Entry 9FZZ (electron microscopy, 2.65 A resolution); this record covers chains D and E of the 6 polymer chains in the assembly.

Chain D:
Molecule: CO-methylating acetyl-CoA synthase
Source organism: Clostridium autoethanogenum DSM 10061
Notes: EC 2.3.1.169
Reference sequence: F8TEQ9 (F8TEQ9_9CLOT); numbering as in UniProt (aligned over 1-708)
Sequence (708 residues; row label = number of the first residue in the row):
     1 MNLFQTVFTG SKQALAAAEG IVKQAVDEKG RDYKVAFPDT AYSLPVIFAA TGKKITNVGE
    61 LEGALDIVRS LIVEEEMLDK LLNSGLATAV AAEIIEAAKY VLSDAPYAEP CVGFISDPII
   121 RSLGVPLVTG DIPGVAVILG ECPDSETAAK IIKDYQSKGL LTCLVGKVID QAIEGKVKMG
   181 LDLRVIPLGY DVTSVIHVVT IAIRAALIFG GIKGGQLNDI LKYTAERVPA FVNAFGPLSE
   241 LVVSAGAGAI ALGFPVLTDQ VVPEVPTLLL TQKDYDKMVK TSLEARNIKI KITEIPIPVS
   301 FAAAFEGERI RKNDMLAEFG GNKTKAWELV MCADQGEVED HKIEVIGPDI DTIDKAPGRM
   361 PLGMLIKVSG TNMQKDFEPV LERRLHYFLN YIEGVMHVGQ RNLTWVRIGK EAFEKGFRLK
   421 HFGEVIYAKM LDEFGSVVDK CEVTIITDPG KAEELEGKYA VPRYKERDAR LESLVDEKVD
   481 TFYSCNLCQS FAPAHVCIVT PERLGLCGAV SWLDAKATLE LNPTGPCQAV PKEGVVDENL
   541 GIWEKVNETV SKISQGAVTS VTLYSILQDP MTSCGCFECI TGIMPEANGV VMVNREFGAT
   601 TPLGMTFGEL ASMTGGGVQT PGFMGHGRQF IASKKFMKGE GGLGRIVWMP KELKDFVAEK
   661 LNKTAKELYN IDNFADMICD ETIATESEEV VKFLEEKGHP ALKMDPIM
Metal / ion sites: 4Fe-4S cluster Fe: C485, C488, C497, C507; Ni2+ site 1: C488, C574, C576 (together with 4Fe-4S cluster); Ni2+ site 2: C574, G575, C576
Ligand contacts:
  - cobalamin (B12): L487, C488, S490, F491, C576
  - 4Fe-4S cluster (SF4): C485, N486, L487, C488, H495, C497, V499, G505, L506, C507, V510, C574, C576

Chain E:
Molecule: Acetyl-CoA decarbonylase/synthase complex subunit delta
Source organism: Clostridium autoethanogenum DSM 10061
Reference sequence: F8TEQ6 (F8TEQ6_9CLOT); residue numbers follow UniProt; this construct covers 1-314
Sequence (314 residues; each row starts with the number of its first residue):
     1 MFKKPTQKFS GKIGEVEIGT GEKALKLGGE SVLPFYTFDG DTGNTPKVGM EILDVYPEDW
    61 IDPLKDIYKD VAKDPVKWAQ FVEEKYSPDF ICLRLISADP NGTDAAPEDC AKTAKAVVEA
   121 IKTPLVVAGT GNHEKDAKLF EKVAQETEGH NILLMSAVED NYKSVGAAGV MAYNDKVVAE
   181 SSVDINLAKQ INILMNQLGI DNTKFVDNVG CAAGGYGYEY VISTLDRVKL AALGQDDKTL
   241 QVPIISPVSF EACKVKEAMD SEEDSPQWGS QEDRTVSMEV ATASGVLASG TDAVILRHPK
   301 SVEVIRNFIK ELLG
Unresolved in the structure: 1

Interface between chain D and chain E:
Residue-residue contacts (26):
  R121(D) with A172(E), hydrogen bond (side chain-backbone); Y173(E)
  V125(D) with E141(E); S164(E); A167(E), hydrophobic; A168(E), hydrophobic
  V128(D) with K163(E); A167(E), hydrophobic; L198(E), hydrophobic
  T129(D) with S164(E)
  I208(D) with M171(E)
  F209(D) with M171(E), hydrophobic; A172(E), hydrophobic
  R227(D) with Q197(E), hydrogen bond (side chain-backbone); L198(E), hydrogen bond (side chain-backbone)
  N486(D) with N186(E)
  Q489(D) with N186(E); R227(E), hydrogen bond (backbone-side chain)
  S490(D) with D184(E)
  P493(D) with R227(E)
  T524(D) with Q190(E), hydrogen bond (backbone-side chain); L194(E)
  Q555(D) with I185(E); A231(E); Q235(E)
  G556(D) with Q235(E)
Also at the interface, not in a pair above, chain D (17 interface residues in all): S122, N522, G525
Also at the interface, not in a pair above, chain E (24 interface residues in all): E148, N174, K189, I193, G199, D237

In short:
The interface between chain D and chain E involves 17 residues on one side and 24 on the other; the contacts
include 5 hydrogen bonds. Polar pairs include R121(D)-A172(E), R227(D)-Q197(E) and R227(D)-L198(E). Ligands of
chain D: 4Fe-4S cluster and cobalamin.
Here chain D is CO-methylating acetyl-CoA synthase and chain E is Acetyl-CoA decarbonylase/synthase complex
subunit delta, both from Clostridium autoethanogenum DSM 10061. Entry 9FZZ (Structure of carbon monoxide
dehydrogenase/acetyl-CoA synthase (CODH/ACS) in complex with corrinoid iron-sulfur protein (CoFeSP) from
Clostridium ...) was determined by electron microscopy together with 9FZY, 9G00, 9G01, 9G02, 9G03 and 9G7I
from the same study.
